Entry 7UT1 (electron microscopy, 3.80 A resolution); this record covers chains E and J of the 28 polymer chains in the assembly.

[Chain E]
Molecule: Integrase
From: Mouse mammary tumor virus
Reference sequence: O56220 (O56220_MMTV); residues 1-319 here correspond to UniProt positions 1437-1755 (UniProt number = residue number + 1436)
Sequence (319 residues; numbered 1 to 319; the number before each row is that of its first residue):
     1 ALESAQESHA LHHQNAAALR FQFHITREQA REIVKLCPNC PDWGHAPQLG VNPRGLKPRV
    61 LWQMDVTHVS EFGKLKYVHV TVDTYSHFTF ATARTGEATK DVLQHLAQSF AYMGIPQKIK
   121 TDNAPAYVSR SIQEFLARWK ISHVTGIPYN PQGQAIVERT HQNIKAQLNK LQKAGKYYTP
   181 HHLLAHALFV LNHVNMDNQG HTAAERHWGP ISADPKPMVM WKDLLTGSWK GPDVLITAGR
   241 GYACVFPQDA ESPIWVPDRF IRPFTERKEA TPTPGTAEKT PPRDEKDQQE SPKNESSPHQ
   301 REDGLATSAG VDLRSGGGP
Disordered / not traced: 266-319
Construct notes: engineered mutation Ser252 (Thr1688 in O56220)
Metal / ion sites: Zn2+: His9, His13, Cys37, Cys40
What the authors report for this chain:
  - mutagenesis - R27A/R31A: abolished catalytic activity
  - mutagenesis - R159E, W255A: abolished catalytic activity on strand transfer
  - mutagenesis - P125T, Y149G, D223A, D223R: decreased catalytic activity on c.i.
  - mutagenesis - D223A (30- to 40-fold), D223R (30- to 40-fold): increased catalytic activity on h.s. integration
  - mutagenesis - P125D, P125T, Y149G, D223R, W255A: decreased catalytic activity (3'-processing)
  - mutagenesis - R159E: abolished catalytic activity (3'-processing)

[Chain J]
Molecule: vDNA-tDNA strand (transferred)
Sequence (42 nucleotides; each row starts with the number of its first residue):
     1 CAGGTCGGCC GACTGCGGCA CTCGAGCTAC TTCCCTGTTT AG
Disordered / not traced: 41-42

[How chain E and chain J interact]
Residue-residue contacts (26):
  Arg20(E) - DC10(J)  sugar contact
  Arg20(E) - DG11(J)  salt bridge to the phosphate
  Thr26(E) - DC9(J)  phosphate contact
  Thr26(E) - DC10(J)  hydrogen bond to the phosphate
  Arg27(E) - DC10(J)  hydrogen bond to the phosphate
  Arg27(E) - DG11(J)  hydrogen bond to the base
  Arg27(E) - DA12(J)  base contact
  Glu28(E) - DC10(J)  phosphate contact
  Arg31(E) - DA12(J)  base contact
  Trp43(E) - DG15(J)  base contact
  His45(E) - DG15(J)  base contact
  His45(E) - DC16(J)  base contact
  His45(E) - DG17(J)  hydrogen bond to the sugar
  Ala46(E) - DC16(J)  sugar contact
  Tyr77(E) - DT28(J)  sugar contact
  Gly96(E) - DA29(J)  phosphate contact
  Glu97(E) - DA29(J)  hydrogen bond to the phosphate
  Ala98(E) - DA29(J)  phosphate contact
  Ala98(E) - DC30(J)  phosphate contact
  Thr99(E) - DC30(J)  hydrogen bond to the phosphate
  Pro125(E) - DA29(J)  base contact
  Pro125(E) - DC30(J)  sugar contact
  Ala126(E) - DC30(J)  sugar contact
  Ser129(E) - DC30(J)  phosphate contact
  Ser129(E) - DT31(J)  phosphate contact
  Arg130(E) - DT31(J)  hydrogen bond to the phosphate
Also at the interface, not in a pair above, chain E (21 interface residues in all): Ile25, Pro47, Gln48, Ser131
Also at the interface, not in a pair above, chain J (12 interface residues in all): DT32

[Overview]
21 residues of chain E face 12 of chain J across their interface, with 7 hydrogen bonds and 1 salt bridge.
Among the polar pairs are Arg27(E)-DG11(J), His45(E)-DG17(J) and Thr26(E)-DC10(J). The paper reports that
P125D, P125T and Y149G of chain E, among others, reduce catalytic activity (3'-processing); P125T, Y149G and
D223A of chain E, among others, reduce catalytic activity on c.i.; 8 substitutions were tested in all.
Here chain E is Integrase (Mouse mammary tumor virus) and chain J is vDNA-tDNA strand (transferred). Entry
7UT1 (Higher-order assembly of multiple MMTV strand transfer complex intasomes) was determined by electron
microscopy (same publication as 7USF).
